PDB entry 7BXT | electron microscopy, 4.20 A resolution (low resolution: residue-level contacts below are approximate; hydrogen-bond / salt-bridge calls are withheld) | chains H and J of the 14 polymer chains in the assembly

== Chain H ==
Name: Histone H2B type 2-E
From: Homo sapiens
UniProtKB: Q16778 (H2B2E_HUMAN); residues 0-125 here correspond to UniProt positions 1-126 (UniProt number = residue number + 1)
Chain sequence (129 residues; row label = number of the first residue in the row; numbers below 1 keep their minus sign (Gly-3 is residue -3)):
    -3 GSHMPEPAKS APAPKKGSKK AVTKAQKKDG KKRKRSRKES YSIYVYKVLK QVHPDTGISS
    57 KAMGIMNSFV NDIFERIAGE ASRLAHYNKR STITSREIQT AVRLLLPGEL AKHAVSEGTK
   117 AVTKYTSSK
Not modelled in the structure: -3 to 30, 125
Construct notes: expression tag (-3 to -1)
UniProt features mapped onto this chain:
  - modified residue: Pro1 (N-acetylproline), Glu2 (ADP-ribosyl glutamic acid), Lys5 (N6-(2-hydroxyisobutyryl)lysine), Ser6 (ADP-ribosylserine), Lys11 (N6-(beta-hydroxybutyryl)lysine), Lys12 (N6-(2-hydroxyisobutyryl)lysine), Ser14 (Phosphoserine), Lys15 (N6-acetyllysine), Lys16 (N6-(beta-hydroxybutyryl)lysine), Lys20 (N6-(2-hydroxyisobutyryl)lysine), Lys23 (N6-(2-hydroxyisobutyryl)lysine), Lys24 (N6-(2-hydroxyisobutyryl)lysine), Lys34 (N6-(2-hydroxyisobutyryl)lysine), Glu35 (PolyADP-ribosyl glutamic acid), Ser36 (Phosphoserine), Lys43 (N6-(2-hydroxyisobutyryl)lysine), Lys46 (N6-(2-hydroxyisobutyryl)lysine), Lys57 (N6,N6-dimethyllysine), Arg79 (Dimethylated arginine), Lys85 (N6,N6,N6-trimethyllysine) and 6 more in UniProt
  - glycosylation: Ser112 (O-linked (GlcNAc) serine)
  - cross-link (Glycyl lysine isopeptide (Lys-Gly)): Lys5 (interchain with G-Cter in SUMO2), Lys20 (interchain with G-Cter in SUMO2), Lys34 (interchain with G-Cter in ubiquitin), Lys120 (interchain with G-Cter in ubiquitin)

== Chain J ==
Molecule: 145-nt DNA strand
Sequence (145 nucleotides; each row starts with the number of its first residue):
   146 ATCGATGTAT ATATCTGACT CGTGCCTGGA GACTAGGGAG TAATCCCCTT GGCGGTTAAA
   206 ACGCGGGGGA CAGCGCGTAC GTGCGTTTAA GCGGTGCTAG AGCTGTCTAC GACCAATTGA
   266 GCGGCCTCGG CACCGGGATT CTGAT

== How chain H and chain J interact ==
Residue-residue contacts - 11 pairs, chain H then chain J:
  Arg31(H) with DC248(J)
  Ser32(H) with DC248(J)
  Glu35(H) with DG173(J)
  Tyr42(H) with DT165(J)
  Gly53(H) with DT165(J)
  Ile54(H) with DT165(J)
  Ser55(H) with DC164(J)
  Ser56(H) with DC164(J)
  Arg86(H) with DA184(J)
  Ser87(H) with DA184(J)
  Thr88(H) with DA184(J)
Other interface residues (no listed pair), chain H (12 interface residues in all): Arg33
Other interface residues (no listed pair), chain J (10 interface residues in all): DA163, DC166, DT172, DG174, DG185

== In short ==
12 residues of chain H and 10 residues of chain J are in contact.
Here chain H is Histone H2B type 2-E (Homo sapiens) and chain J is a 145-nt DNA strand. Entry 7BXT (The
cryo-EM structure of CENP-A nucleosome in complex with CENP-C peptide and CENP-N N-terminal domain) was
determined by electron microscopy (same publication as 7BY0).
